8EFY - chains C and J of the 16 polymer chains in the assembly; structure by electron microscopy, 3.16 A resolution.

Chain C (and J):
Molecule: Holliday junction ATP-dependent DNA helicase RuvB
Source organism: Thermus thermophilus HB8
Notes: EC 3.6.4.12; chain J of this document is another copy of the same molecule, construct and numbering; everything in this record applies to it too
Reference sequence: Q5SL87 (RUVB_THET8); numbering as in UniProt (aligned over 1-324)
Amino-acid sequence (324 residues; each row starts with the number of its first residue):
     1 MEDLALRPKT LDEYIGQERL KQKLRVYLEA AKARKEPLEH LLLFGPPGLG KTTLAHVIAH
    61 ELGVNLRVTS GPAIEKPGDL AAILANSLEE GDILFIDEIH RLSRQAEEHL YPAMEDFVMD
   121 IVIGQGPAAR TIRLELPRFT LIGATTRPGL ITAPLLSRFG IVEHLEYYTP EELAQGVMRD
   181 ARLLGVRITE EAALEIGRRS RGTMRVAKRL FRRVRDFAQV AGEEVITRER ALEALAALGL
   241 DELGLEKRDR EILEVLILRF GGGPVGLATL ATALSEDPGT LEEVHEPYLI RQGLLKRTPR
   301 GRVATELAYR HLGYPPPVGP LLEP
Not modelled in the structure: 1, 75-76, 121-132, 318-324 (chain J: 1, 75-76, 318-324)
Metal / ion sites: Mg2+ near Glu-98 (its only coordinating residue here)
Ligand contacts: ATP-gamma-S (AGS; phosphothiophosphoric acid-adenylate ester): Ala-5, Leu-6, Arg-7, Pro-8, Glu-13, Tyr-14, Ile-15, Gly-16, Pro-46, Pro-47, Gly-48, Leu-49, Gly-50, Lys-51, Thr-52, Thr-53, Thr-146, Tyr-168, Met-204, Arg-205, Lys-208
Swiss-Prot annotation at these positions:
  - binding site (ATP): Tyr-14, Ile-15, Gly-48, Lys-51, Thr-52, Thr-53, Asp-97, Thr-146, Tyr-168, Arg-205
  - binding site (Mg(2+)): Thr-52
  - binding site (DNA): Arg-297, Arg-302
  - mutagenesis: Tyr-309 (Y309R: Suitable for crystallization)
What the authors report for this chain:
  - catalytic residues: Glu-115, Asp-116 (proposed by the authors, not directly observed)

Interface between chain C and chain J:
Residue-residue contacts (4):
  Ala-81(C) / Ala-128(J)
  Ala-82(C) / Ala-128(J)  hydrophobic
  Asn-86(C) / Pro-127(J)
  Asn-86(C) / Ala-128(J)
Other interface residues (no listed pair), chain C (5 interface residues in all): Gly-78, Leu-134
Other interface residues (no listed pair), chain J (4 interface residues in all): Gln-125, Arg-130

Overview:
5 residues of chain C face 4 of chain J across their interface. Chain C binds ATP-gamma-S. From UniProt: 10
ATP-binding residues, Mg2+-binding residue Thr-52(C), DNA-binding residues Arg-297(C) and Arg-302(C) and one
mutagenesis site on chain C. From the paper: catalytic residues Glu-115(C) and Asp-116(C).
Both chains are Holliday junction ATP-dependent DNA helicase RuvB (Thermus thermophilus HB8). Entry 8EFY
(Structure of double homo-hexameric AAA+ ATPase RuvB motors) was determined by electron microscopy (same
publication as 8EFV and 8GH8).
